1LT3 - chains G and A of the 6 polymer chains in the assembly; structure by X-ray diffraction, 2.00 A resolution.

# Chain G
Protein: Heat-labile enterotoxin
Source organism: Escherichia coli
Notes: fragment: holotoxin; engineered mutation(s): N40C, G166C
UniProtKB: P32890 (ELBP_ECOLI); residues 1-103 here correspond to UniProt positions 22-124 (UniProt number = residue number + 21)
Sequence (103 residues; row label = number of the first residue in the row):
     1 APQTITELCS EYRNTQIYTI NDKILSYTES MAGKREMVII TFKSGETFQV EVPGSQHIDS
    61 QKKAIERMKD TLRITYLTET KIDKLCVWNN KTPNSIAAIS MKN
Disulfides: C9-C86

# Chain A
Protein: Heat-labile enterotoxin
Source organism: Escherichia coli
Notes: fragment: holotoxin
UniProtKB: P06717 (ELAP_ECOLI); residues 1-240 here correspond to UniProt positions 19-258 (UniProt number = residue number + 18)
Sequence (240 residues; each row starts with the number of its first residue):
     1 NGDRLYRADS RPPDEIKRSG GLMPRGHNEY FDRGTQMNIC LYDHARGTQT GFVRYDDGYV
    61 STSLSLRSAH LAGQSILSGY STYYIYVIAT APNMFNVNDV LGVYSPHPYE QEVSALGGIP
   121 YSQIYGWYRV NFGVIDERLH RNREYRDRYY RNLNIAPAED GYRLACFPPD HQAWREEPWI
   181 HHAPQGCGNS SRTITGDTCN EETQNLSTIY LREYQSKVKR QIFSDYQSEV DIYNRIRDEL
Unresolved in the structure: 1-3, 189-195, 237-240
Sequence notes: engineered mutation C40 (Asn58 in P06717), C166 (Gly184 in P06717)
Disulfides: C40-C166, C187-C199

# How chain G and chain A interact
Residue-residue contacts (7; chain G residue first):
  R73(G) with E229(A)
  Y76(G) with R148(A), hydrogen bond (backbone-side chain)
  L77(G) with R148(A), hydrogen bond (backbone-side chain)
  T78(G) with D225(A)
  E79(G) with D147(A); R148(A), hydrogen bond (side chain-backbone); R151(A), salt bridge
Other interface residues (no listed pair), chain G (10 interface residues in all): K23, K63, D70, I74, N103
Other interface residues (no listed pair), chain A (8 interface residues in all): R143, S224, N234

# Summary
10 residues of chain G face 8 of chain A across their interface; the contacts include 3 hydrogen bonds and 1
salt bridge. Among the polar pairs are E79(G)-R151(A), Y76(G)-R148(A) and L77(G)-R148(A).
Chain G is Heat-labile enterotoxin and chain A is Heat-labile enterotoxin, both from Escherichia coli; the
structure, Heat-labile enterotoxin double mutant N40C/G166C, was determined by X-ray diffraction.
